Entry 7P6Z (electron microscopy, 3.50 A resolution); this record covers chains 3 and i of the 55 polymer chains in the assembly.

== Chain 3 ==
Molecule: 23S ribosomal RNA
From: Mycoplasma pneumoniae M129
Sequence (2907 nucleotides; row label = number of the first residue in the row):
     1 UACAAUAAGU UACUAAGGGC UUAUGGUGGA UGCCUUGGCA CUAAUAGGCG AUGAAGGACG
    61 UGUUAACCUG CGAUAAGCUU CGGGUAGGUG GUAAGAACCU CAGAUCCGGA GAUUUCCGAA
   121 UGGAGCAAUC CGGUAGUUGG AAACAGCUAU CAUUAAUUGA UGAAUAAAUA GUCAAUUAAA
   181 GCAAUACGUG GUGAAGUGAA ACAUCUCAGU AGCCACAGGA AAAGAAAACG AAUGUGAUUC
   241 CGUGUGUAGU GGCGAGCGAA AGCGGAACAG GCCAAACUUA UCAUUAGAUA GGGGUUGUAG
   301 GGCUUGCAAU GUGGACUUGA AAACGAUAGA AGAAGCUGUU GGAAAGCAGC GCGCAAAAGG
   361 GUGAUAGCCC CGUAUUUGAA AUUGUUUUCA UACCUAGCGA GAUCCCUGAG UAGCUCGGAA
   421 AACGUUAUUU UGAGUGAAUC UGCCCAGACC AUUGGGUAAG CCUAAAUACU AAUUAGUGAC
   481 CGAUAGCGAA ACAGUACCGU GAGGGAAAGG UGAAAAGAAC CCAGAGAUGG GAGUGAAAUA
   541 GAUUCUGAAA CCAUAUGCCU ACAACGUGUC AGAGCACAUU AAUGUGUGAU GGCGUGCGUU
   601 UUGAAGUAUG AGCCGGCGAG UUAUGAUAGC AAGCGUUAGU UAACCAGGAG AUGGGGAGCU
   661 GUAGCGAAAG CGAGUUUUAA AAGAGCGUUU GUUUGUUAUU AUAGACCCGA AACGGGUUGA
   721 GCUAGUCAUG AGCAGGUUGA AGGUUGAGUA ACAUCAACUG GAGGACCGAA CCGACUCUCG
   781 UUGAAACGAU AGCGGAUGAC UUGUGAUUAG GGGUGAAAUU CCAAUCGAAA UCCGUGAUAG
   841 CUGGUUCUCG UCGAAAUAGC UUUAAGGCUA GCGUGAGAUC ACAAAUAAGU GGAGGUAAAG
   901 CUACUGAAUG UAUGAUGGCG CCACCUAGGC GUACUGAAUA CAAUUAAACU CUGAAUGCCA
   961 UUUAUUUUAU UCUCGCAGUC AGACAGUGGG GGAUAAGCUU CAUUGUCAAG AGGGGAAGAG
  1021 CCCAGAUCAU UAAAUAAGGU CCCCAAAAUA UACUAAGUGG AAAAGGAUGU GAAAGUGCUA
  1081 AAACAGCAAG GAUGUUGGCU UAGAAGCAGC CAUCGUUUAA AGAGUGCGUA ACAGCUCACU
  1141 UGUCGAGUGU UUUUGCGCCG AAGAUGUAAC GGGGCUAAGU AUAUUACCGA AUUUAUGGAU
  1201 AAGAUUUAUA UCUUGUGGUA GACGAGCGUU GUAUUGGAGU UGAAGUCAAA GCGUGAGCAU
  1261 UGGUGGAUCC AAUACAAGUG AGAAUGCCGG CAUGAGUAAC GCUUGGGAGU GAGAAUCUCC
  1321 CAAACCGAUU GACUAAGGUU UCCUGGACCA GGGUCGUCCU UCCAGGGUUA GUCUGGACCU
  1381 AAGCUGAGGC UGAAAAGCGU AGGCGAUGGA CAACAGGUUA AUAUUCCUGU ACUUACAGUU
  1441 AGACUGAUGG AGUGACAAAG AAGGUUUUCC ACCCCCAUAA UUGGAUUUGG GGAUAAAUCA
  1501 UAAGGUGGUA CAAUAGGCAA AUCCGUUGUG CAUAACAUUG AGUGAUGAUG UCGAGUGAAU
  1561 GAGUGAUCAA GUAGCGAAGG UGGUAUUAAU CAUGCUUUCA AGAAAAGCUU CUAGGGUUAA
  1621 UCUAGCUGUA ACCAGUACCG AGAACGAACA CACGUAGUCA AGGAGAGGAU CCUAAGGUUA
  1681 GCGAGUGAAC UAUAGCCAAG GAACUCUGCA AAUUAACCCC GUAAGUUAGC GAGAAGGGGU
  1741 GCUUAUGUAA AAGUAAGCCG CAGUGAAGAA CGAGGGGGGA CUGUUUAACU AAAACACAAC
  1801 UCUAUGCCAA ACCGUAAGGU GAUGUAUAUG GGGUGACACC UGCCCAGUGC UGGAAGGUUA
  1861 AAGAAGGAGG UUAGCGCAAG CGAAGCUUUU AACUGAAGCC CCAGUGAACG GCGGCCGUAA
  1921 CUAUAACGGU CCUAAGGUAG CGAAAUUCCU AGUCGGGUAA AUUCCGUCCC GCUUGAAUGG
  1981 UGUAACCAUC UCUUGACUGU CUCGGCUAUA GACUCGGUGA AAUCCAGGUA CGGGUGAAGA
  2041 CACCCGUUAG GCGCAACGGG ACGGAAAGAC CCCGUGAAGC UUUACUGUAG CUUAAUAUUG
  2101 AUCAGGACAU UAUCAUGUAG AGAAUAGGUA GGAGCAAUCG AUGCAAGUUC GCUAGGACUU
  2161 GUUGAUGCGA AAGGUGGAAU ACUACCCUUG GUUGUGUGCU GUUCUAAUUG GUAACUGUUA
  2221 UCCAGUUUCA AGACAGUGUU AGGUGGGCAG UUUGACUGGG GCGGUCGCCU CCUAAAAGGU
  2281 AACGGAGGCG UACAAAGGUA CCUUCAGUAC GGUUGGAAAU CGUAUGUAGA GUGUAAUGGU
  2341 GUAAGGGUGC UUGACUGUGA GACAUACAGG UCGAACAGGU GAGAAAUCAG GUCAUAGUGA
  2401 UCCGGUGGUC CAGUAUGGAA UGGCCAUCGC UCAACGGAUA AAAGCUACUC CGGGGAUAAC
  2461 AGGCUGAUAC UGCCCAAGAG UUCAUAUCGA CGGCAGUGUU UGGCACCUCG AUGUCGACUC
  2521 AUCUCAUCCU CGAGCUGAAG CAGGUUCGAA GGGUUCGGCU GUUCGCCGAU UAAAGAGAUA
  2581 CGUGAGUUGG GUUCAAACCG UCGUGAGACA GGUUGGUCCC UAUCUAUUGU GCCCGUAGGA
  2641 AGAUUGAAGA GUGUUGCUUC UAGUACGAGA GGACCGAAGC GAGGACACCU CUUAUGCUCC
  2701 AGUUGUAGCG CCAGCUGCAC CGCUGGGUAG UAACGUGUCU AUUAGAUAAA CGCUGAAAGC
  2761 AUCUAAGUGU GAAACUAUCU CAAAGAUUAA UCUUCCCAUU UCGCAAGAAA GUAAGAGCCG
  2821 UCAAAGACGA UGACGUUGAU AGGUUACAGG UGUAAGCAUA GUGAUAUGUU GAGCUGAGUA
  2881 AUACUAAUUG CUCGAGGACU UAUUGGA
Unresolved in the structure: 1-7, 1560-1569, 2803-2806, 2901-2907

== Chain i ==
Molecule: 50S ribosomal protein L13
From: Mycoplasma pneumoniae M129
Reference sequence: P75178 (RL13_MYCPN); residues 1-146 here = UniProt positions 1-146
Sequence (146 residues; numbered 1 to 146; the number before each row is that of its first residue):
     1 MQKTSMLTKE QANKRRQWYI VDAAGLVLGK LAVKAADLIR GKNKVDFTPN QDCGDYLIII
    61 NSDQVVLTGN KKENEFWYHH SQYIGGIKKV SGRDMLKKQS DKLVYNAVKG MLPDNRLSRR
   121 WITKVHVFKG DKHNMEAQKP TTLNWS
Unresolved in the structure: 1-2

== Chain 3 / chain i interface ==
Contacting residue pairs (92; chain 3 residue first):
  A8(3) - Met135(i)  sugar contact
  A8(3) - Gln138(i)  hydrogen bond to the sugar
  G9(3) - Trp18(i)  sugar contact
  G9(3) - Gln138(i)  hydrogen bond to the sugar
  U10(3) - Tyr56(i)  sugar contact
  C562(3) - Arg120(i)  hydrogen bond to the sugar
  A563(3) - Arg116(i)  hydrogen bond to the phosphate
  A563(3) - Arg119(i)  base contact
  A564(3) - Arg116(i)  salt bridge to the phosphate
  A564(3) - Arg119(i)  salt bridge to the phosphate
  A571(3) - Lys9(i)  hydrogen bond to the sugar
  A571(3) - Asn50(i)  base contact
  G572(3) - Met6(i)  phosphate contact
  G572(3) - Lys9(i)  sugar contact
  G572(3) - Asn50(i)  sugar contact
  G572(3) - Gln51(i)  sugar contact
  A573(3) - Gln11(i)  hydrogen bond to the sugar
  A573(3) - Ala12(i)  sugar contact
  G574(3) - Gln11(i)  phosphate contact
  U583(3) - Lys3(i)  base contact
  A589(3) - Gln51(i)  hydrogen bond to the base
  U590(3) - Asn50(i)  hydrogen bond to the base
  U590(3) - Arg116(i)  salt bridge to the phosphate
  U590(3) - Leu117(i)  phosphate contact
  G591(3) - Pro49(i)  sugar contact
  G591(3) - Asn50(i)  sugar contact
  G591(3) - Asn115(i)  hydrogen bond to the phosphate
  G591(3) - Arg116(i)  hydrogen bond to the phosphate
  G591(3) - Leu117(i)  phosphate contact
  G592(3) - Asn115(i)  hydrogen bond to the phosphate
  U1031(3) - Thr4(i)  sugar contact
  U1031(3) - Ser5(i)  base contact
  U1031(3) - Leu7(i)  hydrogen bond to the base
  A1032(3) - Thr4(i)  phosphate contact
  C1041(3) - Val33(i)  base contact
  C1042(3) - Val33(i)  sugar contact
  C1042(3) - Lys42(i)  phosphate contact
  C1042(3) - Met111(i)  hydrogen bond to the sugar
  C1043(3) - Arg40(i)  salt bridge to the phosphate
  C1043(3) - Lys42(i)  salt bridge to the phosphate
  C1043(3) - Met111(i)  sugar contact
  C1043(3) - Pro113(i)  sugar contact
  A1045(3) - Lys42(i)  salt bridge to the phosphate
  G1057(3) - Lys71(i)  hydrogen bond to the base
  G1057(3) - Asn74(i)  hydrogen bond to the phosphate
  G1057(3) - Glu75(i)  base contact
  G1166(3) - His80(i)  hydrogen bond to the base
  G1166(3) - Gln82(i)  base contact
  G1166(3) - Ile84(i)  phosphate contact
  G1166(3) - Gly85(i)  hydrogen bond to the phosphate
  G1166(3) - Ile87(i)  sugar contact
  U1167(3) - Tyr78(i)  sugar contact
  G1172(3) - Gly110(i)  base contact
  G1172(3) - Met111(i)  base contact
  G1173(3) - Val33(i)  base contact
  G1173(3) - Ala107(i)  hydrogen bond to the sugar
  G1173(3) - Gly110(i)  sugar contact
  G1173(3) - Met111(i)  base contact
  G1174(3) - Leu28(i)  sugar contact
  G1174(3) - Gly29(i)  hydrogen bond to the phosphate
  G1174(3) - Trp77(i)  hydrogen bond to the phosphate
  G1174(3) - Ala107(i)  phosphate contact
  G1174(3) - Met111(i)  sugar contact
  C1175(3) - Leu28(i)  hydrogen bond to the phosphate
  C1175(3) - Gly29(i)  hydrogen bond to the phosphate
  C1175(3) - Lys71(i)  salt bridge to the phosphate
  U1176(3) - Val27(i)  phosphate contact
  U1176(3) - Thr68(i)  hydrogen bond to the phosphate
  U1176(3) - Lys71(i)  salt bridge to the phosphate
  A1178(3) - Gly29(i)  hydrogen bond to the base
  A1178(3) - Lys30(i)  hydrogen bond to the base
  G2046(3) - Asp114(i)  phosphate contact
  U2047(3) - Lys109(i)  salt bridge to the phosphate
  U2048(3) - His79(i)  salt bridge to the phosphate
  U2048(3) - Gln82(i)  sugar contact
  A2049(3) - Arg119(i)  base contact
  U2522(3) - Ile84(i)  phosphate contact
  C2523(3) - Ile84(i)  phosphate contact
  A2648(3) - His79(i)  phosphate contact
  G2649(3) - His79(i)  salt bridge to the phosphate
  G2649(3) - Ser81(i)  phosphate contact
  G2649(3) - Lys88(i)  phosphate contact
  A2650(3) - Ser81(i)  hydrogen bond to the phosphate
  A2650(3) - Tyr83(i)  sugar contact
  A2650(3) - Gly86(i)  phosphate contact
  A2746(3) - Arg93(i)  sugar contact
  U2776(3) - Lys88(i)  phosphate contact
  A2777(3) - Lys88(i)  salt bridge to the phosphate
  U2787(3) - Arg120(i)  sugar contact
  U2788(3) - Tyr105(i)  base contact
  U2788(3) - Arg119(i)  phosphate contact
  U2788(3) - Thr123(i)  sugar contact
Other interface residues (no listed pair), chain 3 (49 interface residues in all): U1030, C1044, C2031, A2647, U2747
Other interface residues (no listed pair), chain i (59 interface residues in all): Ala36, Gly69, Lys102, Asn106, Leu112, His126, Asn134

== Overview ==
The interface between chain 3 and chain i involves 49 residues on one side and 59 on the other, with 26
hydrogen bonds and 12 salt bridges. Polar contacts include A589(3)-Gln51(i), U590(3)-Asn50(i) and
U1031(3)-Leu7(i).
Chain 3 is 23S ribosomal RNA and chain i is 50S ribosomal protein L13, both from Mycoplasma pneumoniae M129;
the structure, Mycoplasma pneumoniae 70S ribosome in untreated cells, was determined by electron microscopy,
deposited together with 7OOC, 7OOD, 7PAH, 7PAI, 7PAJ, 7PAK and 23 further entries.
